PDB entry 6L74 | X-ray diffraction, 3.12 A resolution | chains C and F of the 9 polymer chains in the assembly

== Chain C ==
Protein: DNA-directed RNA polymerase subunit beta
From: Thermus thermophilus (strain HB8 / ATCC 27634 / DSM 579)
Notes: EC 2.7.7.6
UniProtKB: Q8RQE9 (RPOB_THET8); residues 1-1119 here = UniProt positions 1-1119
Chain sequence (1119 residues; numbered 1 to 1119; the number before each row is that of its first residue):
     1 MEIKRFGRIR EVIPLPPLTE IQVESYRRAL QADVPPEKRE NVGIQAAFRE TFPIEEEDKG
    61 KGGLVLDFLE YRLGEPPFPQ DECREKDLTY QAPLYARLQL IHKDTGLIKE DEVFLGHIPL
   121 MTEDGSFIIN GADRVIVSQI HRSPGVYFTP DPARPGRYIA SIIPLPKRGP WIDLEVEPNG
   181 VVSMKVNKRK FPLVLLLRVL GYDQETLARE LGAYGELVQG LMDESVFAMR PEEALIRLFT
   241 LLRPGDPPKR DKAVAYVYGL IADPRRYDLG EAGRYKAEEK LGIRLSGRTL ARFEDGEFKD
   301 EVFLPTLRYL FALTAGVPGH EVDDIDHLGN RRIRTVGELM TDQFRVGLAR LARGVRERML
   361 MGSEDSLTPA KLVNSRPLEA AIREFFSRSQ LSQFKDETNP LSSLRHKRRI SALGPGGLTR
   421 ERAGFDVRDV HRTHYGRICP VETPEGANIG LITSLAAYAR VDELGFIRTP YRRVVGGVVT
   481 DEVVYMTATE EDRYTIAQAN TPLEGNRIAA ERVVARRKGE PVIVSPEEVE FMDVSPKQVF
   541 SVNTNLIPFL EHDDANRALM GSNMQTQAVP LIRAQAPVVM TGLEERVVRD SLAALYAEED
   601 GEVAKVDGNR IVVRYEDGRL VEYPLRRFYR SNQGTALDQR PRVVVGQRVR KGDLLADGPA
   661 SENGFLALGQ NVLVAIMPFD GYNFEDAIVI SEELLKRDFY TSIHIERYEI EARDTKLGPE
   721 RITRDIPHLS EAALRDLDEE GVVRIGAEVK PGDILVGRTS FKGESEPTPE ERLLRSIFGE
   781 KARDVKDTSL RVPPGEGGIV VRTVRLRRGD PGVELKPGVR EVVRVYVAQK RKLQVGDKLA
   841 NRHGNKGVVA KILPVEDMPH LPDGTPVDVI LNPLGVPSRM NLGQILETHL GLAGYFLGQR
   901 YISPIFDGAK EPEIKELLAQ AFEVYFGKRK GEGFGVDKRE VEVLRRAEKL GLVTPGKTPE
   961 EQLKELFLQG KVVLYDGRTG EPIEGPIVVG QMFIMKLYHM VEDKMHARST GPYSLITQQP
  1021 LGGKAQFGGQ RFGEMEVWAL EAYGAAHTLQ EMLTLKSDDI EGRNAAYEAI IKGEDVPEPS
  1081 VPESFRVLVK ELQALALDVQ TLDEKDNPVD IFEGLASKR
Unresolved in the structure: 57-62, 1119

== Chain F ==
Protein: RNA polymerase sigma factor SigA
From: Thermus thermophilus (strain HB8 / ATCC 27634 / DSM 579)
UniProtKB: Q5SKW1 (Q5SKW1_THET8); residues 1-423 here = UniProt positions 1-423
Chain sequence (443 residues; each row starts with the number of its first residue; numbers below 1 keep their minus sign (Met-19 is residue -19)):
   -19 MGSSHHHHHH SSGLVPRGSH MKKSKRKNAQ AQEAQETEVL VQEEAEELPE FPEGEPDPDL
    41 EDPDLTLEDD LLDLPEEGEG LDLEEEEEDL PIPKISTSDP VRQYLHEIGQ VPLLTLEEEV
   101 ELARKVEEGM EAIKKLSEIT GLDPDLIREV VRAKILGSAR VRHIPGLKET LDPKTVEEID
   161 QKLKSLPKEH KRYLHIAREG EAARQHLIEA NLRLVVSIAK KYTGRGLSFL DLIQEGNQGL
   221 IRAVEKFEYK RRFKFSTYAT WWIRQAINRA IADQARTIRI PVHMVETINK LSRTARQLQQ
   281 ELGREPTYEE IAEAMGPGWD AKRVEETLKI AQEPVSLETP IGDEKDSFYG DFIPDEHLPS
   341 PVDAATQSLL SEELEKALSK LSEREAMVLK LRKGLIDGRE HTLEEVGAFF GVTRERIRQI
   401 ENKALRKLKY HESRTRKLRD FLD
Unresolved in the structure: -19 to 77
Sequence notes: initiating methionine (-19); expression tag (-18 to 0)

== Chain C / chain F interface ==
Contacting residue pairs - 78 pairs, chain C then chain F:
  Tyr95(C) - Gly283(F)
  Phe114(C) - Gln279(F)
  Phe114(C) - Gly283(F)
  His117(C) - Gly283(F)
  Arg243(C) - Arg82(F)
  Pro244(C) - Arg82(F)  hydrogen bond (backbone-side chain)
  Arg353(C) - Thr203(F)
  Glu357(C) - Lys201(F)
  Met361(C) - Lys201(F)
  Met361(C) - Arg244(F)
  Ala370(C) - Gln280(F)  hydrogen bond (backbone-side chain)
  Val373(C) - Gln280(F)  hydrogen bond (backbone-side chain)
  Asn374(C) - Arg276(F)  hydrogen bond
  Ser375(C) - Gln279(F)  hydrogen bond
  Arg376(C) - Arg276(F)
  Arg376(C) - Glu285(F)  salt bridge
  Glu379(C) - Glu285(F)
  Gln390(C) - Asp323(F)
  Arg713(C) - Lys309(F)
  His728(C) - Asp423(F)
  Thr768(C) - Gln347(F)  hydrogen bond
  Pro769(C) - Lys373(F)
  Pro769(C) - Gly374(F)
  Pro769(C) - Leu375(F)  hydrophobic
  Glu770(C) - Gln347(F)
  Glu770(C) - Leu350(F)
  Glu770(C) - Ser351(F)  hydrogen bond
  Glu770(C) - Leu354(F)
  Glu771(C) - Gln347(F)
  Arg772(C) - Lys373(F)
  Arg772(C) - Glu380(F)  salt bridge
  Leu773(C) - Lys373(F)
  Leu774(C) - Leu418(F)  hydrophobic
  Leu774(C) - Phe421(F)
  Arg775(C) - Leu422(F)
  Ser776(C) - Lys373(F)  hydrogen bond
  Ser776(C) - Leu405(F)
  Ile777(C) - Leu408(F)  hydrophobic
  Ile777(C) - Lys409(F)
  Phe778(C) - Glu412(F)
  Phe778(C) - Leu418(F)
  Phe778(C) - Arg419(F)
  Phe778(C) - Leu422(F)  hydrophobic
  Arg808(C) - Glu305(F)  salt bridge
  Glu814(C) - Pro286(F)
  Glu814(C) - Thr287(F)
  Glu814(C) - Tyr288(F)  hydrogen bond (side chain-backbone)
  Glu814(C) - Glu289(F)
  Leu815(C) - Tyr288(F)  hydrogen bond (backbone-side chain)
  Lys816(C) - Tyr288(F)
  Pro817(C) - Tyr288(F)
  Pro817(C) - Glu305(F)
  Pro817(C) - Lys309(F)
  Pro817(C) - Gln312(F)
  Gly818(C) - Glu305(F)  hydrogen bond (backbone-side chain)
  Pro1012(C) - Pro334(F)  hydrophobic
  Tyr1013(C) - Ile333(F)
  Tyr1013(C) - Pro334(F)
  Tyr1013(C) - Asp335(F)  hydrogen bond (backbone-backbone)
  Tyr1013(C) - Pro341(F)
  Ser1014(C) - Gly330(F)
  Leu1015(C) - Ile333(F)  hydrophobic
  Leu1015(C) - Asp335(F)
  Gln1018(C) - Asp335(F)
  Gln1018(C) - Leu338(F)
  Leu1021(C) - Asp331(F)
  Leu1021(C) - Ile333(F)
  Leu1021(C) - Pro334(F)  hydrophobic
  Gln1026(C) - Phe332(F)
  Ile1060(C) - Leu338(F)  hydrophobic
  Asn1064(C) - Pro341(F)
  Tyr1067(C) - Pro341(F)
  Tyr1067(C) - Val342(F)
  Tyr1067(C) - Ala345(F)  hydrophobic
  Glu1068(C) - Ser348(F)  hydrogen bond
  Ile1071(C) - Ala345(F)  hydrophobic
  Lys1072(C) - Leu349(F)
  Lys1072(C) - Glu352(F)  salt bridge
Other interface residues (no listed pair), chain C (55 interface residues in all): Val113, Arg358, Leu360, Arg420, Lys716, Val819, Thr1010, Arg1063
Other interface residues (no listed pair), chain F (60 interface residues in all): Lys200, Tyr202, Gln277, Arg284, Leu308, Ile310, Glu324, Pro339, Ser340, Ala344, Leu358, Leu369, Gly378

== Summary ==
Chain C and chain F form an interface of 55 and 60 residues respectively, with 13 hydrogen bonds and 4 salt
bridges. Polar contacts include Arg376(C)-Glu285(F), Arg772(C)-Glu380(F) and Arg808(C)-Glu305(F).
Chain C is DNA-directed RNA polymerase subunit beta and chain F is RNA polymerase sigma factor SigA, both from
Thermus thermophilus (strain HB8 / ATCC 27634 / DSM 579); the structure, Thermus thermophilus initial
transcription complex comprising sigma A and 5'-triphosphate RNA of 2 nt, was determined by X-ray diffraction,
deposited together with 6KQD, 6KQE, 6KQF, 6KQG, 6KQH, 6KQL and 6 further entries.
